2D1Z - chain A; structure by X-ray diffraction, 1.60 A resolution.

[Chain A]
Protein: Endo-1,4-beta-D-xylanase
From: Streptomyces olivaceoviridis
Notes: EC 3.2.1.8
UniProt: Q7SI98 (Q7SI98_STROI); residue numbers follow UniProt; this construct covers 1-436
Amino-acid sequence (436 residues; each row starts with the number of its first residue):
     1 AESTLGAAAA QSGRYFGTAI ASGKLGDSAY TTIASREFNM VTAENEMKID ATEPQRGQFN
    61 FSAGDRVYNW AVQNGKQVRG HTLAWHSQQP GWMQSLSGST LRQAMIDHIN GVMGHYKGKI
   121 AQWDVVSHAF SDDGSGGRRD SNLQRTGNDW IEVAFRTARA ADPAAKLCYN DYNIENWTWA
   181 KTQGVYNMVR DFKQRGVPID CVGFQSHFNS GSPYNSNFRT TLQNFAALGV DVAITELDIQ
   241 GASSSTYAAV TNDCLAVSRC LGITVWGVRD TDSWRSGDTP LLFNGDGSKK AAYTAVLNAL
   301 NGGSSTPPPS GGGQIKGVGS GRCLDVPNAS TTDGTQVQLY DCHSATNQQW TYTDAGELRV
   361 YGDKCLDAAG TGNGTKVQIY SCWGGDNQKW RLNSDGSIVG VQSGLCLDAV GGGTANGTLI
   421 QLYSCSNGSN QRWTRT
Not modelled in the structure: 304-312
Disulfides: Cys168-Cys201, Cys254-Cys260, Cys323-Cys342, Cys365-Cys382, Cys406-Cys425
Differences from the reference sequence: engineered mutation Ser127 (Asn in Q7SI98), His128 (Glu in Q7SI98)

[In short]
Chain A is Endo-1,4-beta-D-xylanase (Streptomyces olivaceoviridis); the structure, Crystal structure of
catalytic-site mutant xylanase from Streptomyces olivaceoviridis E-86, was determined by X-ray diffraction,
deposited together with 2D20, 2D22, 2D23 and 2D24.
